Entry 8XIP (electron microscopy, 3.29 A resolution); this record covers chains B and D of the 6 polymer chains in the assembly.

== Chain B ==
Protein: G-alpha i
From: Homo sapiens
Sequence (361 residues; row label = number of the first residue in the row):
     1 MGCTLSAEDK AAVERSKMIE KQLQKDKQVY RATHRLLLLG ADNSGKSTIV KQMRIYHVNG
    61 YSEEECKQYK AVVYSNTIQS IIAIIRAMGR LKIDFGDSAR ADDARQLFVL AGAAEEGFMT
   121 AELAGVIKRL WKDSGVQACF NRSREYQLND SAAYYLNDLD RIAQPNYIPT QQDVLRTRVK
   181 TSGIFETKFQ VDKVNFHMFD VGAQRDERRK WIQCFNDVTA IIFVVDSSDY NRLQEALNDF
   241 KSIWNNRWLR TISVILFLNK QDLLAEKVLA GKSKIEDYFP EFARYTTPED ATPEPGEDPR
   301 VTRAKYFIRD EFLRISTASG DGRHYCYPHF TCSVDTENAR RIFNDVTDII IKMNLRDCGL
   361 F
Not modelled in the structure: 1-3, 56-177

== Chain D ==
Protein: nanobody Nb35
From: Lama glama
Notes: antibody fragment or engineered binder
Sequence (156 residues; each row starts with the number of its first residue; numbers below 1 keep their minus sign (Met-19 is residue -19)):
   -19 MKYLLPTAAA GLLLLAAQPA MAQVQLQESG GGLVQPGGSL RLSCAASGFT FSNYKMNWVR
    41 QAPGKGLEWV SDISQSGASI SYTGSVKGRF TISRDNAKNT LYLQMNSLKP EDTAVYYCAR
   101 CPAPFTRDCF DVTSTTYAYR GQGTQVTVSS HHHHHH
Not modelled in the structure: -19 to 2, 128-136

== Interface between chain B and chain D ==
Contacting residue pairs (29; chain B residue first):
  Arg205(B) - Thr116(D)  hydrogen bond
  Asp206(B) - Asp111(D)
  Asp206(B) - Ser114(D)
  Asp206(B) - Thr115(D)  hydrogen bond
  Glu207(B) - Asp111(D)
  Glu207(B) - Thr116(D)
  Arg208(B) - Phe110(D)
  Arg208(B) - Asp111(D)  hydrogen bond (backbone-side chain)
  Arg209(B) - Pro102(D)
  Arg209(B) - Phe110(D)
  Arg209(B) - Asp111(D)  salt bridge
  Arg209(B) - Tyr117(D)
  Ile212(B) - Phe110(D)  hydrophobic
  Asn231(B) - Glu48(D)
  Gln234(B) - Trp49(D)
  Gln234(B) - Thr63(D)
  Glu235(B) - Leu47(D)
  Glu235(B) - Glu48(D)
  Asn238(B) - Trp49(D)
  Lys241(B) - Trp49(D)
  Ser242(B) - Cys109(D)
  Ser242(B) - Phe110(D)
  Asn245(B) - Arg107(D)
  Asn245(B) - Asp108(D)  hydrogen bond (backbone-backbone)
  Asn246(B) - Asp108(D)  hydrogen bond
  Asn246(B) - Phe110(D)
  Tyr278(B) - Gly64(D)
  Pro280(B) - Gly64(D)
  Glu281(B) - Lys67(D)
Interface residues without a listed pair, chain B (18 interface residues in all): Arg247
Interface residues without a listed pair, chain D (20 interface residues in all): Ser61, Tyr62, Thr106, Thr113

== Overview ==
The interface between chain B and chain D involves 18 residues on one side and 20 on the other; the contacts
include 5 hydrogen bonds and 1 salt bridge. Among the polar pairs are Arg209(B)-Asp111(D), Arg205(B)-Thr116(D)
and Asp206(B)-Thr115(D).
Here chain B is G-alpha i (Homo sapiens) and chain D is nanobody Nb35 (Lama glama). Entry 8XIP (Structure of
Pasireotide-SSTR1 G protein complex) was determined by electron microscopy, deposited together with 8XIO, 8XIQ
and 8XIR.
